8TSL - chains A and B of the 12 polymer chains in the assembly; structure by electron microscopy, 3.40 A resolution.

[Chain A (and B)]
Protein: ABC transporter ATP-binding protein
Organism: Caldimonas thermodepolymerans
Notes: chain B of this document is another copy of the same molecule, construct and numbering; everything in this record applies to it too
UniProt: A0A2S5T4B3 (A0A2S5T4B3_9BURK); residues 1-226 here = UniProt positions 1-226
Sequence (234 residues; row label = number of the first residue in the row):
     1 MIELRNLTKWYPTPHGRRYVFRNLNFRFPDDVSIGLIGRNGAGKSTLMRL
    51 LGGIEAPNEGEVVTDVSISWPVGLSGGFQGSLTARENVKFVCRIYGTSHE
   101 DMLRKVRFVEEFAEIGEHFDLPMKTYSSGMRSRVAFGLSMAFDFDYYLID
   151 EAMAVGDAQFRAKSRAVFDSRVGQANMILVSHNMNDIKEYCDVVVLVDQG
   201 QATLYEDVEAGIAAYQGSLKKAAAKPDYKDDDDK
Not modelled in the structure: 227-234
Construct notes: expression tag (227-234)

[How chain A and chain B interact]
Residue-residue contacts (6; chain A residue first):
  T13(A) - E117(B)
  T13(A) - H118(B)
  H15(A) - E117(B)  salt bridge
  R18(A) - H118(B)  hydrogen bond
  N40(A) - D157(B)
  E117(A) - H15(B)  salt bridge
Interface residues without a listed pair, chain A (7 interface residues in all): P14, H118
Interface residues without a listed pair, chain B (6 interface residues in all): R18, L121

[Overview]
The interface between chain A and chain B involves 7 residues on one side and 6 on the other, with 1 hydrogen
bond and 2 salt bridges. Polar contacts include H15(A)-E117(B) and R18(A)-H118(B).
Chain A and chain B are both ABC transporter ATP-binding protein (Caldimonas thermodepolymerans); the
structure, S. thermodepolymerans KpsM-KpsE in Apo 2 state with rigid body fitted KpsT, was determined by
electron microscopy together with 8TSH, 8TSI, 8TSW, 8TT3 and 8TUN from the same study.
